PDB entry 5MPC | electron microscopy, 7.70 A resolution (low resolution: residue-level contacts below are approximate; hydrogen-bond / salt-bridge calls are withheld) | chains K and J of the 48 polymer chains in the assembly

Chain K:
Protein: 26S protease regulatory subunit 6B homolog
Source organism: Saccharomyces cerevisiae (strain ATCC 204508 / S288c)
UniProtKB: P33298 (PRS6B_YEAST); numbering as in UniProt (aligned over 1-428)
Sequence (428 residues; each row starts with the number of its first residue):
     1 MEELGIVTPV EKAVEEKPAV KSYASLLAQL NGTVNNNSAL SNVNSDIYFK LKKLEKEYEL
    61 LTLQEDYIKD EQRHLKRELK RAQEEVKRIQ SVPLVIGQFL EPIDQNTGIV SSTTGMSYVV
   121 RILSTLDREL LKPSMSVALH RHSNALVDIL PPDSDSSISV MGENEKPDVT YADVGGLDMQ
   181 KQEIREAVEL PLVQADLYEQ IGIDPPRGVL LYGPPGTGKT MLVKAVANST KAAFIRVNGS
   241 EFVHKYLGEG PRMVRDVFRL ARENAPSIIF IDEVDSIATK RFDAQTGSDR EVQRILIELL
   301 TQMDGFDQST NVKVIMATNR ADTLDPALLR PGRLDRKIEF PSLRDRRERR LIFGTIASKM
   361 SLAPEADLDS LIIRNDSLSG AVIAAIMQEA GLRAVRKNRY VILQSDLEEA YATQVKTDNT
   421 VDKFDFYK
Disordered / not traced: 1-39
Ligand contacts:
  - ADP (adenosine-5'-diphosphate): Val174, Gly175, Gly176, Leu177, Pro215, Gly216, Thr217, Gly218, Lys219, Thr220, Met221, Ile352, Thr355, Gly380, Ala381
  - ATP (adenosine-5'-triphosphate): Arg207, Leu300, Asp304, Asp307, Leu328, Arg333
UniProt features mapped onto this chain:
  - binding site (ATP): Gly213 to Thr220
  - modified residue: Met1 (N-acetylmethionine)
  - cross-link: Lys280 (Glycyl lysine isopeptide (Lys-Gly) (interchain with G-Cter in ubiquitin))

Chain J:
Protein: 26S protease regulatory subunit 8 homolog
Source organism: Saccharomyces cerevisiae (strain ATCC 204508 / S288c)
UniProtKB: Q01939 (PRS8_YEAST); residue numbers follow UniProt; this construct covers 1-405
Sequence (405 residues; each row starts with the number of its first residue):
     1 MTAAVTSSNI VLETHESGIK PYFEQKIQET ELKIRSKTEN VRRLEAQRNA LNDKVRFIKD
    61 ELRLLQEPGS YVGEVIKIVS DKKVLVKVQP EGKYIVDVAK DINVKDLKAS QRVCLRSDSY
   121 MLHKVLENKA DPLVSLMMVE KVPDSTYDMV GGLTKQIKEI KEVIELPVKH PELFESLGIA
   181 QPKGVILYGP PGTGKTLLAR AVAHHTDCKF IRVSGAELVQ KYIGEGSRMV RELFVMAREH
   241 APSIIFMDEI DSIGSTRVEG SGGGDSEVQR TMLELLNQLD GFETSKNIKI IMATNRLDIL
   301 DPALLRPGRI DRKIEFPPPS VAARAEILRI HSRKMNLTRG INLRKVAEKM NGCSGADVKG
   361 VCTEAGMYAL RERRIHVTQE DFELAVGKVM NKNQETAISV AKLFK
Disordered / not traced: 1-12
Ion coordination: Mg2+: Thr196 (together with ATP)
Ligand contacts:
  - ATP (adenosine-5'-triphosphate), molecule 1: Met149, Val150, Pro190, Pro191, Gly192, Thr193, Gly194, Lys195, Thr196, Leu197, Ile250, Asn295, Ile327, His331, Gly355, Ala356, Lys359
  - ATP, molecule 2: Arg270, Glu274, Pro307, Gly308, Arg309
UniProt features mapped onto this chain:
  - binding site (ATP): Gly189 to Thr196
  - modified residue: Thr2 (N-acetylthreonine)

How chain K and chain J interact:
Pairs across the interface - 123 pairs, chain K then chain J:
  Ser41(K) with Glu16(J)
  Asn44(K) with Glu16(J); Phe23(J)
  Ile47(K) with Phe23(J); Ile27(J)
  Tyr48(K) with Tyr22(J); Phe23(J)
  Leu51(K) with Ile27(J)
  Tyr58(K) with Thr30(J); Lys33(J); Ile34(J)
  Leu61(K) with Lys37(J)
  Thr62(K) with Lys33(J); Lys37(J)
  Glu65(K) with Lys37(J); Asn40(J); Leu44(J)
  Ile68(K) with Val41(J); Leu44(J)
  Lys69(K) with Leu44(J)
  Glu71(K) with Arg48(J)
  Gln72(K) with Leu44(J); Gln47(J); Arg48(J)
  Leu75(K) with Arg48(J); Asn52(J); Val55(J)
  Leu79(K) with Lys54(J); Val55(J)
  Ala82(K) with Ile58(J)
  Gln83(K) with Ile58(J)
  Glu85(K) with Leu62(J)
  Val86(K) with Ile58(J)
  Glu101(K) with Ala130(J)
  Ile103(K) with Lys124(J); Asn128(J)
  Ile109(K) with Arg112(J)
  Met116(K) with Glu91(J)
  Ser117(K) with Tyr71(J); Pro90(J)
  Tyr118(K) with Ser70(J); Tyr71(J)
  Val119(K) with Ser70(J); Tyr71(J)
  Arg121(K) with Leu64(J); Leu65(J); Glu67(J); Ser70(J)
  Leu123(K) with Glu61(J)
  Ser124(K) with Glu61(J)
  Ser143(K) with Leu65(J); Gln66(J); Glu67(J); Pro68(J)
  Asn144(K) with Glu67(J); Gly69(J)
  Ala145(K) with Leu65(J)
  Glu183(K) with Arg371(J)
  Glu186(K) with Met367(J); Arg371(J)
  Leu197(K) with Leu370(J); Arg373(J)
  Tyr198(K) with Met367(J); Leu370(J)
  Ile201(K) with Met335(J); Gly366(J); Leu370(J); Arg374(J); Ile375(J)
  Gly202(K) with Met335(J)
  Ile203(K) with Gly366(J)
  Asp204(K) with Met335(J); Thr363(J)
  Pro206(K) with Met367(J)
  Arg207(K) with Lys359(J); Gly360(J)
  Gly248(K) with Leu218(J)
  Glu249(K) with Lys221(J)
  Pro251(K) with Ala216(J); Val219(J)
  Arg252(K) with Val219(J); Tyr222(J)
  Arg255(K) with Ser214(J); Val219(J)
  Arg281(K) with Ser255(J)
  Phe282(K) with Ile253(J); Gly254(J); Ser255(J); Thr256(J)
  Asp283(K) with Thr256(J)
  Ala284(K) with Arg257(J); Gly263(J)
  Gln285(K) with Gly262(J); Gly263(J)
  Arg290(K) with Gly264(J); Asp265(J)
  Gln293(K) with Ile253(J); Gly254(J); Asp265(J)
  Arg294(K) with Ala216(J); Glu217(J); Asp265(J)
  Ile297(K) with Asp248(J); Ile253(J)
  Glu298(K) with Ser214(J)
  Thr301(K) with Arg212(J); Asp248(J)
  Asp304(K) with Thr196(J); Arg200(J); Arg212(J)
  Asp307(K) with Lys359(J)
  Ala327(K) with Pro191(J)
  Leu328(K) with Pro191(J); Asn295(J)
  Arg330(K) with Cys353(J); Ser354(J); Ala356(J); Asp357(J); Asn393(J)
  Pro331(K) with Asn393(J)
  Asp335(K) with Glu364(J); Lys392(J)
  Arg336(K) with Met367(J)
Interface residues without a listed pair, chain K (79 interface residues in all): Leu40, Glu55, Glu59, Gln64, Glu78, Asp104, Leu146, Val147, Lys280, Gly305, Asp322, Arg333, Lys337
Interface residues without a listed pair, chain J (94 interface residues in all): Ser17, Lys20, Thr38, Glu45, Leu51, Lys59, Val72, Cys114, Leu126, Lys129, Val139, Gly192, Gly215, Phe246, Ile250, Ser252, Asn336, Cys362, Ala369, Val389, Val400

Summary:
79 residues of chain K face 94 of chain J across their interface. One ATP molecule is bound between chain K
and chain J. Ligands of chain K: ADP. Ligands of chain J: ATP.
Here chain K is 26S protease regulatory subunit 6B homolog and chain J is 26S protease regulatory subunit 8
homolog, both from Saccharomyces cerevisiae (strain ATCC 204508 / S288c). Entry 5MPC (26S proteasome in
presence of BeFx (s4)) was determined by electron microscopy together with 5MP9, 5MPA, 5MPB, 5MPD and 5MPE
from the same study.
